8ZKP - chains A and B of the 9 polymer chains in the assembly; structure by electron microscopy, 2.64 A resolution.

[Chain A (and B)]
Name: Siderophore exporter MmpL5
From: Mycobacterium tuberculosis H37Rv
Notes: chain B of this document is another copy of the same molecule, construct and numbering; everything in this record applies to it too
Reference sequence: P9WJV1 (MMPL5_MYCTU); numbering as in UniProt (aligned over 1-964)
Sequence (964 residues; numbered 1 to 964; the number before each row is that of its first residue):
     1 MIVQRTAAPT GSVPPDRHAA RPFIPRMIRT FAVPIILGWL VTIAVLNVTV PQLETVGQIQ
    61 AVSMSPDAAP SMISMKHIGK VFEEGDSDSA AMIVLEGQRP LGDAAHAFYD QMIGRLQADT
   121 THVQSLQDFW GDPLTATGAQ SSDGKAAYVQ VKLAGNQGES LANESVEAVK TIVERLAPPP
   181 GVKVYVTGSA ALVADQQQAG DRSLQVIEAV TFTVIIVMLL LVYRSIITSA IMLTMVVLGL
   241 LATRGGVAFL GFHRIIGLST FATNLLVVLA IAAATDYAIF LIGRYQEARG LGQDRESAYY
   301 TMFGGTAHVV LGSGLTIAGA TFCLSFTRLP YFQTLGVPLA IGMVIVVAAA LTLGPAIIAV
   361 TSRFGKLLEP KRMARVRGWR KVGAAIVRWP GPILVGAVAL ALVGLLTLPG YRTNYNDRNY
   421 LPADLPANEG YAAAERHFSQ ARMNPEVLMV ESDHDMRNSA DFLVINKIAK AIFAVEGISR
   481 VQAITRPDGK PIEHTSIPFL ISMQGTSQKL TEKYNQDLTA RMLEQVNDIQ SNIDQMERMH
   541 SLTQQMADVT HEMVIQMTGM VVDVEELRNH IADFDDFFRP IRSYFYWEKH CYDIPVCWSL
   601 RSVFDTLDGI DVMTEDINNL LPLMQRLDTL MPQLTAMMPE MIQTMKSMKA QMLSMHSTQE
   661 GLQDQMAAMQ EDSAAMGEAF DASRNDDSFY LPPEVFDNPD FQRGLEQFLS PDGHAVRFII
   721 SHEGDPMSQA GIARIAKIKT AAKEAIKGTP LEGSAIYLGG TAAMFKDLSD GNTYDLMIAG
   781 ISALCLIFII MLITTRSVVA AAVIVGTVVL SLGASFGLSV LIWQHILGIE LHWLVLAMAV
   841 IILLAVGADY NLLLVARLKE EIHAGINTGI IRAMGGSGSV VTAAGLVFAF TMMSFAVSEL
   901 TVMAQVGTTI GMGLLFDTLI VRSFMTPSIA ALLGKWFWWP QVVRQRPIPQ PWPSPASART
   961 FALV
Unresolved in the structure: 1-18, 503-668, 957-964
Ligand contacts:
  - phosphatidylethanolamine (PEV; (1S)-2-{[(2-aminoethoxy)(hydroxy)phosphoryl]oxy}-1-[(palmitoyloxy)methyl]ethyl stearate), molecule 1: I24, F303, G304, A307, H308, L311, G312, L315, T316, A348, L351, T352, L786, I790, I793, T794, R796
  - phosphatidylethanolamine (PEV), molecule 2: G396, A399, L400, V403
  - phosphatidylethanolamine (PEV), molecule 3: F788, R796, V798, W939, P940, Q941
  - PN7 (N~3~-[(2S)-2-hydroxy-3,3-dimethyl-4-(phosphonooxy)butanoyl]-N-(2-sulfanylethyl)-beta-alaninamide), molecule 1: W389, P392, I393
  - PN7, molecule 2: W936, W939, V942

[How chain A and chain B interact]
Residue-residue contacts (33):
  S459(A) with A679(B)
  A460(A) with A679(B); A682(B), hydrophobic; S683(B), hydrogen bond (backbone-side chain)
  L463(A) with A679(B); S683(B); N685(B)
  V464(A) with S683(B)
  I497(A) with I497(B), hydrophobic
  L500(A) with I501(B); M676(B), hydrophobic; F680(B), hydrophobic
  I501(A) with I501(B), hydrophobic
  F689(A) with F680(B)
  Y690(A) with A675(B), hydrogen bond (side chain-backbone); M676(B), hydrogen bond (side chain-backbone); A679(B), hydrophobic; F680(B), hydrophobic
  E694(A) with D672(B)
  T740(A) with E476(B)
  E744(A) with V475(B); E476(B)
  K747(A) with F473(B), hydrogen bond (side chain-backbone); V475(B), hydrogen bond (side chain-backbone); E476(B); I478(B), hydrogen bond (side chain-backbone); E723(B)
  T749(A) with R684(B)
  P750(A) with A682(B); S683(B); R684(B)
  W936(A) with W389(B); P392(B), hydrophobic
Other interface residues (no listed pair), chain A (19 interface residues in all): S688, K743, G748
Other interface residues (no listed pair), chain B (20 interface residues in all): A474, K490

[Summary]
19 residues of chain A and 20 residues of chain B are in contact; the contacts include 6 hydrogen bonds. Polar
pairs include A460(A)-S683(B), Y690(A)-A675(B) and Y690(A)-M676(B). Ligands of chain A: 3 copies of
phosphatidylethanolamine and compound PN7.
Both chains are Siderophore exporter MmpL5 (Mycobacterium tuberculosis H37Rv). Entry 8ZKP (Cryo-EM structure
of the efflux transporter MmpL5/MmpS5 from Mycobacterium tuberculosis, C3 symmetry) was determined by electron
microscopy.
